5S4O - chains C and D of the 6 polymer chains in the assembly; structure by X-ray diffraction, 2.30 A resolution.

# Chain C
Molecule: Tubulin alpha-1B chain
From: Bos taurus
UniProt: P81947 (TBA1B_BOVIN); residues 1-451 here = UniProt positions 1-451
Amino-acid sequence (451 residues; each row starts with the number of its first residue):
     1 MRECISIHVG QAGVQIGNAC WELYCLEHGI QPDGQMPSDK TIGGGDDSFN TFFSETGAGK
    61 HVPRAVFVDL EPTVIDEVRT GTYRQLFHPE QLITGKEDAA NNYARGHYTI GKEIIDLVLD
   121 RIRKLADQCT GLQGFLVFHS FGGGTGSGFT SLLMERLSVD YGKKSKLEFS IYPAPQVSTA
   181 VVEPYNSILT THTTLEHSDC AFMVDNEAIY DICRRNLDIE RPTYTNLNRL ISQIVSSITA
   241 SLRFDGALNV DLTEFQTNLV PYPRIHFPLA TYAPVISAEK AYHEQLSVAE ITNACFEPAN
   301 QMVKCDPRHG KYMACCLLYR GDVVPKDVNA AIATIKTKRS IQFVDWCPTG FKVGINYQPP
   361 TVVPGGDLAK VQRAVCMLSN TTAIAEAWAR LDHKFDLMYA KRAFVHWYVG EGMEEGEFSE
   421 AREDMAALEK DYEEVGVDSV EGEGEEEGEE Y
Unresolved in the structure: 441-451
Metal / ion sites: Ca2+ site 1: Asp39, Thr41, Gly44, Glu55; Ca2+ site 2: Glu284 (shared with 1 residue of chain B)
Small-molecule neighbours:
  - GTP (guanosine-5'-triphosphate): Gly10, Gln11, Ala12, Gln15, Ile16, Asp69, Asp98, Ala99, Ala100, Asn101, Ser140, Gly142, Gly143, Gly144, Thr145, Gly146, Ile171, Pro173, Val177, Ser178, Thr179, Glu183, Asn206, Tyr224, Leu227, Asn228, Ile231
  - O0J (N-[4-(2-amino-1,3-thiazol-4-yl)phenyl]acetamide), molecule 1: Glu71, Thr73, Asp98
  - O0J, molecule 2: Gln133, Ser165, Thr253, Gln256, Thr257
Reported in the primary citation:
  - binding site for O0J: Thr257

# Chain D
Molecule: Tubulin beta-2B chain
From: Bos taurus
UniProt: Q6B856 (TBB2B_BOVIN); the author numbering skips numbers that UniProt does not, so the offset changes along the chain: 1-42 = UniProt 1-42; 45-360 = UniProt 43-358; 369-455 = UniProt 359-445
Amino-acid sequence (445 residues; each row starts with the number of its first residue; note: 10 numbers in that range are skipped by the numbering (no residue carries them; nothing is unmodelled there)):
     1 MREIVHIQAG QCGNQIGAKF WEVISDEHGI DPTGSYHGDS DL
    45 QLERINVYYN EATGNKYVPR AILVDLEPGT MDSVRSGPFG QIFRPDNFVF GQSGAGNNWA
   105 KGHYTEGAEL VDSVLDVVRK ESESCDCLQG FQLTHSLGGG TGSGMGTLLI SKIREEYPDR
   165 IMNTFSVMPS PKVSDTVVEP YNATLSVHQL VENTDETYCI DNEALYDICF RTLKLTTPTY
   225 GDLNHLVSAT MSGVTTCLRF PGQLNADLRK LAVNMVPFPR LHFFMPGFAP LTSRGSQQYR
   285 ALTVPELTQQ MFDSKNMMAA CDPRHGRYLT VAAIFRGRMS MKEVDEQMLN VQNKNSSYFV
   345 EWIPNNVKTA VCDIPP
   369 RGLKMSATFI GNSTAIQELF KRISEQFTAM FRRKAFLHWY TGEGMDEMEF TEAESNMNDL
   429 VSEYQQYQDA TADEQGEFEE EEGEDEA
Unresolved in the structure: 281-285, 442-455
Metal / ion sites: Mg2+: Gln11 (together with GDP)
Small-molecule neighbours:
  - GDP (guanosine-5'-diphosphate): Gly10, Gln11, Cys12, Gln15, Ile16, Asp69, Ala99, Asn101, Ser140, Gly142, Gly143, Gly144, Thr145, Gly146, Val171, Pro173, Val177, Ser178, Glu183, Asn206, Leu209, Tyr224, Leu227, Asn228, Val231
  - O0J (N-[4-(2-amino-1,3-thiazol-4-yl)phenyl]acetamide): Met1, Arg2, Leu46, Glu47, Arg48, Ile49, Asn50, Val51, Gln133, Ala250, Asp251
Curated features (UniProtKB/Swiss-Prot):
  - motif: Met1 to Ile4 (MREI motif)
  - binding site (GTP): Gln11, Glu71, Ser140, Gly144, Thr145, Gly146, Asn206, Asn228
  - binding site (Mg(2+)): Glu71
  - modified residue: Ser40 (Phosphoserine), Thr57 (Phosphothreonine), Lys60 (N6-acetyllysine), Ser174 (Phosphoserine), Thr287 (Phosphothreonine), Thr292 (Phosphothreonine), Arg320 (Omega-N-methylarginine), Glu448 (5-glutamyl polyglutamate)
  - cross-link (Glycyl lysine isopeptide (Lys-Gly)): Lys60 (interchain with G-Cter in ubiquitin), Lys326 (interchain with G-Cter in ubiquitin)
Reported in the primary citation:
  - binding site for O0J: Asn102, Trp407

# How chain C and chain D interact
Contacting residue pairs (57; chain C residue first):
  Gln11(C) - Gln247(D)  hydrogen bond
  Lys96(C) - Arg2(D)  hydrogen bond (backbone-side chain)
  Lys96(C) - Asp130(D)  salt bridge
  Glu97(C) - Arg2(D)
  Glu97(C) - Cys131(D)
  Glu97(C) - Arg164(D)  salt bridge
  Glu97(C) - Arg253(D)  salt bridge
  Asp98(C) - Arg2(D)  salt bridge
  Asp98(C) - Asp251(D)
  Asp98(C) - Lys254(D)  salt bridge
  Ala100(C) - Arg253(D)
  Ala100(C) - Lys254(D)
  Ala100(C) - Val257(D)
  Asn101(C) - Lys254(D)
  Arg105(C) - Arg253(D)
  Pro175(C) - Asn349(D)
  Ser178(C) - Lys352(D)  hydrogen bond
  Thr179(C) - Leu248(D)
  Thr179(C) - Asn258(D)  hydrogen bond (backbone-side chain)
  Ala180(C) - Asn258(D)
  Ala180(C) - Lys352(D)
  Val181(C) - Asn258(D)  hydrogen bond (backbone-side chain)
  Val181(C) - Ile347(D)  hydrophobic
  Val181(C) - Pro348(D)
  Val181(C) - Asn349(D)
  Glu220(C) - Lys326(D)
  Arg221(C) - Met325(D)
  Arg221(C) - Asp329(D)  salt bridge
  Tyr224(C) - Gln247(D)
  Lys394(C) - Pro348(D)
  Lys394(C) - Asn349(D)  hydrogen bond
  Leu397(C) - Glu345(D)
  Leu397(C) - Trp346(D)
  Leu397(C) - Pro348(D)  hydrophobic
  Leu397(C) - Ala440(D)  hydrophobic
  Met398(C) - Trp346(D)  hydrogen bond (backbone-backbone)
  Met398(C) - Pro348(D)
  Lys401(C) - Phe262(D)
  Lys401(C) - Trp346(D)
  Lys401(C) - Ala438(D)
  Lys401(C) - Thr439(D)  hydrogen bond (side chain-backbone)
  Arg402(C) - Phe262(D)
  Ala403(C) - Pro261(D)
  Ala403(C) - Phe262(D)  hydrophobic
  Phe404(C) - Val257(D)
  Phe404(C) - Asn258(D)
  Phe404(C) - Val260(D)
  Phe404(C) - Pro261(D)  hydrogen bond (backbone-backbone)
  Phe404(C) - Thr314(D)
  Phe404(C) - Ile347(D)  hydrophobic
  His406(C) - Val260(D)  hydrogen bond (side chain-backbone)
  His406(C) - Pro261(D)
  His406(C) - Phe262(D)
  His406(C) - Pro263(D)
  Trp407(C) - Ala256(D)
  Trp407(C) - Val257(D)
  Trp407(C) - Val260(D)  hydrogen bond (side chain-backbone)
Other interface residues (no listed pair), chain C (28 interface residues in all): Glu71, Thr73, Val182, Tyr210
Other interface residues (no listed pair), chain D (31 interface residues in all): Arg48, Asn350

# Overview
28 residues of chain C and 31 residues of chain D are in contact, with 11 hydrogen bonds and 6 salt bridges.
Polar contacts include Lys96(C)-Asp130(D), Glu97(C)-Arg164(D) and Glu97(C)-Arg253(D). One compound O0J
molecule is bound between chain C and chain D. From the paper: a binding site for O0J at Thr257(C) and
Asn102(D) among others.
Here chain C is Tubulin alpha-1B chain and chain D is Tubulin beta-2B chain, both from Bos taurus. Entry 5S4O
(Tubulin-Z48847594-complex) was determined by X-ray diffraction together with 5S4L, 5S4M, 5S4N, 5S4P, 5S4Q,
5S4R and 52 further entries from the same study.
